7TIC - chains F and G of the 8 polymer chains in the assembly; structure by electron microscopy, 3.90 A resolution.

== Chain F (and G) ==
Protein: Proliferating cell nuclear antigen
From: Saccharomyces cerevisiae
Notes: chain G of this document is another copy of the same molecule, construct and numbering; everything in this record applies to it too
UniProt: P15873 (PCNA_YEAST); residues 1-258 here = UniProt positions 1-258
Sequence (264 residues; numbered -5 to 258; the number before each row is that of its first residue; numbers below 1 keep their minus sign (Gly-5 is residue -5)):
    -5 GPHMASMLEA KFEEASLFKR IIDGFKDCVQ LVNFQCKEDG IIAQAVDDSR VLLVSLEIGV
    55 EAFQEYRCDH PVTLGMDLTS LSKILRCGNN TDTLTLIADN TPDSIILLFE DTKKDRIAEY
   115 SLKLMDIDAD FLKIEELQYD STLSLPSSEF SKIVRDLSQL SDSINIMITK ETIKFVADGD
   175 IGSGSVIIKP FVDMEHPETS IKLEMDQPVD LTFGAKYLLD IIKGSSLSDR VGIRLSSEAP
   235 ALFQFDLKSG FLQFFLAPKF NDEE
Disordered / not traced: -5 to 0, 255-258 (chain G: -5 to 0, 256-258)
Construct notes: expression tag (-5 to 0)

== Interface between chain F and chain G ==
Pairs across the interface (26; chain F residue first):
  Glu143(F) - Arg110(G)
  Lys146(F) - Cys81(G)
  Ile147(F) - Arg110(G)
  Asp150(F) - Cys81(G)
  Leu151(F) - Tyr114(G)  hydrophobic
  Gln153(F) - Lys77(G)
  Gln153(F) - Arg80(G)
  Leu154(F) - Tyr114(G)  hydrophobic
  Asp174(F) - Lys117(G)
  Ile175(F) - Ser74(G)
  Ile175(F) - Leu116(G)
  Ile175(F) - Lys117(G)
  Gly176(F) - Ser115(G)
  Ser177(F) - Tyr114(G)
  Ser177(F) - Ser115(G)  hydrogen bond (backbone-backbone)
  Gly178(F) - Glu113(G)
  Gly178(F) - Tyr114(G)
  Ser179(F) - Ile111(G)
  Ser179(F) - Ala112(G)
  Ser179(F) - Glu113(G)  hydrogen bond (backbone-backbone)
  Val180(F) - Ile111(G)
  Val180(F) - Ala112(G)  hydrophobic
  Ile181(F) - Arg110(G)
  Ile181(F) - Ile111(G)  hydrogen bond (backbone-backbone)
  Ile182(F) - Arg110(G)
  Lys183(F) - Asp109(G)  salt bridge
Also at the interface, not in a pair above, chain F (18 interface residues in all): Gly173
Also at the interface, not in a pair above, chain G (14 interface residues in all): Ile78

== Overview ==
18 residues of chain F and 14 residues of chain G are in contact, with 3 hydrogen bonds and 1 salt bridge.
Polar contacts include Lys183(F)-Asp109(G), Ser177(F)-Ser115(G) and Ser179(F)-Glu113(G).
Both chains are Proliferating cell nuclear antigen (Saccharomyces cerevisiae). Entry 7TIC (Structure of the
yeast clamp loader (Replication Factor C RFC) bound to the sliding clamp (Proliferating ...) was determined by
electron microscopy (same publication as 7THJ, 7THV, 7TI8, 7TIB, 7TID and 7TKU).
